PDB entry 6YD7 | X-ray diffraction, 1.80 A resolution | chains A and B

Chain A:
Molecule: Furin
Organism: Homo sapiens
Notes: EC 3.4.21.75
UniProtKB: P09958 (FURIN_HUMAN); numbering as in UniProt (aligned over 108-574)
Sequence (480 residues; each row starts with the number of its first residue):
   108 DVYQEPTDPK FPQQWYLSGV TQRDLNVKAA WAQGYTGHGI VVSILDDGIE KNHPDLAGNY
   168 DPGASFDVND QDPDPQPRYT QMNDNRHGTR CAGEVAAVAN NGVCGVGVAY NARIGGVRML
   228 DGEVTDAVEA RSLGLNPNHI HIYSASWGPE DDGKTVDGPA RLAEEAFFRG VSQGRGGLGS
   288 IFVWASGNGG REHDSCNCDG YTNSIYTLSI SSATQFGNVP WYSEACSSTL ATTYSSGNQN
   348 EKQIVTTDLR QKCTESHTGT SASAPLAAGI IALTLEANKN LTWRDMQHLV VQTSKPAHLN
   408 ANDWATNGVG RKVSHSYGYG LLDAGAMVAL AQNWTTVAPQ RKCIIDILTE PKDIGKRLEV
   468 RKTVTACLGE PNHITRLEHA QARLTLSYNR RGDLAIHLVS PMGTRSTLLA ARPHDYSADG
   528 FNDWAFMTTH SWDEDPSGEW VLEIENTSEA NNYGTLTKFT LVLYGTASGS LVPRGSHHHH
Not modelled in the structure: 108, 582-587
Differences from the reference sequence: expression tag (575-587)
Disulfides: Cys211-Cys360, Cys303-Cys333, Cys450-Cys474
Ion coordination: Ca2+ site 1: Asp115, Asp162, Val205, Asn208, Val210, Gly212; Ca2+ site 2: Asp174, Asp179, Asp181; Ca2+ site 3: Asp258, Asp301, Glu331; Na+ site 1: Ser279, Gly284; Na+ site 2: Thr309, Ser311, Thr314; Na+ site 3 near Ser544 (its only coordinating residue here)
UniProt features mapped onto this chain:
  - motif: Arg498 to Asp500 (Cell attachment site)
  - active site (Charge relay system): Asp153, His194, Ser368
  - binding site (Ca(2+)): Asp115, Asp162, Asp174, Asp179, Asp181, Val205, Asn208, Val210, Gly212, Asp258, Asp301, Glu331
  - binding site (substrate): Asp154, Asp191, Asn192, Glu236, Ser253 to Asp258, Asp264, Ala292 to Asn295, Asp306, Tyr308, Ser368
  - glycosylation (N-linked (GlcNAc...) asparagine): Asn387, Asn440, Asn553
  - natural variant: Trp547 (W547R: In cell line LoVo)
  - mutagenesis: Asp153 (D153N: Loss of catalytic activity and propeptide first cleavage. Abnormal accumulation in the early secretory pathway)

Chain B:
Molecule: 4-guanidinomethyl-phenylacetyl-Arg-Tle-Canavanine-Amba
Sequence (5 residues; row label = number of the first residue in the row):
   611 XRXXX
Modified / non-standard residues: 3U0 (2-[4-(carbamimidamidomethyl)phenyl]ethanoic acid) at position 611, TBG (3-methyl-L-valine) at position 613, GGB (L-canavanine) at position 614, 00S (4-(aminomethyl)benzenecarboximidamide) at position 615

How chain A and chain B interact:
Contacting residue pairs - 38 pairs, chain A then chain B:
  Asp154(A) with GGB_614(B)
  Asp191(A) with GGB_614(B)
  Asn192(A) with GGB_614(B)
  His194(A) with GGB_614(B); 00S_615(B)
  Leu227(A) with GGB_614(B)
  Val231(A) with 3U0_611(B); Arg612(B)
  Thr232(A) with 3U0_611(B)
  Asp233(A) with 3U0_611(B)
  Glu236(A) with 3U0_611(B); Arg612(B), salt bridge
  Ser253(A) with GGB_614(B); 00S_615(B)
  Trp254(A) with TBG_613(B); 00S_615(B)
  Gly255(A) with Arg612(B); TBG_613(B), hydrogen bond (backbone-backbone); 00S_615(B)
  Pro256(A) with 3U0_611(B); Arg612(B); TBG_613(B); 00S_615(B)
  Glu257(A) with 3U0_611(B)
  Asp258(A) with 00S_615(B)
  Asp264(A) with Arg612(B), salt bridge
  Gly265(A) with Arg612(B)
  Ala267(A) with 3U0_611(B)
  Trp291(A) with 00S_615(B)
  Ala292(A) with 00S_615(B)
  Ser293(A) with 00S_615(B)
  Gly294(A) with 00S_615(B)
  Asn295(A) with 00S_615(B)
  Asp306(A) with 00S_615(B)
  Tyr308(A) with Arg612(B), hydrogen bond
  Thr309(A) with 00S_615(B)
  Thr367(A) with 00S_615(B)
  Ser368(A) with 00S_615(B)
Other interface residues (no listed pair), chain A (29 interface residues in all): Asp153

Overview:
Chain A and chain B form an interface of 29 and 5 residues respectively; the contacts include 2 hydrogen bonds
and 2 salt bridges. Among the polar pairs are Glu236(A)-Arg612(B), Asp264(A)-Arg612(B) and
Tyr308(A)-Arg612(B).
Here chain A is Furin (Homo sapiens) and chain B is 4-guanidinomethyl-phenylacetyl-Arg-Tle-Canavanine-Amba.
Entry 6YD7 (X-ray structure of furin in complex with the canavanine-based inhibitor
4-guanidinomethyl-phenylacetyl-Arg-Tle-Canavanine-Amba) was determined by X-ray diffraction together with
6YD2, 6YD3 and 6YD4 from the same study.
